Entry 8G94 (electron microscopy, 3.15 A resolution); this record covers chains A and F of the 7 polymer chains in the assembly.

Chain A:
Molecule: Sphingosine 1-phosphate receptor 1
Organism: Homo sapiens
UniProt: P21453 (S1PR1_HUMAN); residues 1-347 here = UniProt positions 1-347
Chain sequence (355 residues; numbered 1 to 355; the number before each row is that of its first residue):
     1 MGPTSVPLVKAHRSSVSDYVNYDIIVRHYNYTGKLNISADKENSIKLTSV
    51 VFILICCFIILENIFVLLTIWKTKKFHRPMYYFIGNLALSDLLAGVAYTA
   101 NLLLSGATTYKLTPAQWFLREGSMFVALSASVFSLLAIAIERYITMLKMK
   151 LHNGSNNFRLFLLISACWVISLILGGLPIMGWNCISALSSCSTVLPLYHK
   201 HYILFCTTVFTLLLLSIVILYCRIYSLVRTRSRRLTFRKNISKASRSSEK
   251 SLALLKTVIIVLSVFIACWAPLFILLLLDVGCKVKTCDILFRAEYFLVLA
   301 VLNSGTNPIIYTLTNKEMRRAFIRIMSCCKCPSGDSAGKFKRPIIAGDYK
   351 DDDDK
Disordered / not traced: 1-19, 38-45, 240-249, 326-355
Construct notes: expression tag (348-355)
From the paper describing this entry:
  - conformationally variable residues (helix shift, side-chain flip): Phe161, Cys167, Ile170, Leu174, Phe210
  - mutagenesis - V169Y, M180Y: unchanged signaling
  - contacts within the chain: Phe133-Cys167 (hydrophobic contact), Phe133-Ile170 (hydrophobic contact), Phe210-Trp269 (hydrophobic contact), Phe210-Phe273 (hydrophobic contact)

Chain F:
Molecule: Early activation antigen CD69
Organism: Homo sapiens
UniProt: Q07108 (CD69_HUMAN); residues 3-199 here = UniProt positions 3-199
Chain sequence (211 residues; numbered 1 to 211; the number before each row is that of its first residue):
     1 MASENCFVAENSSLHPESGQENDATSPHFSTRHEGSFQVPVLCAVMNVVF
    51 ITILIIALIALSVGQYNCPGQYTFSMPSDSHVSSCSEDWVGYQRKCYFIS
   101 TVKRSWTSAQNACSEHGATLAVIDSEKDMNFLKRYAGREEHWVGLKKEPG
   151 HPWKWSNGKEFNNWFNVTGSDKCVFLKNTEVSSMECEKNLYWICNKPYKG
   201 SASWSHPQFEK
Disordered / not traced: 1-39, 65-211
Construct notes: expression tag (1-2, 200-211)
Curated features (UniProtKB/Swiss-Prot):
  - glycosylation: Asn166 (N-linked (GlcNAc...) asparagine)
From the paper describing this entry:
  - mutagenesis - V48F/V49F, I56F/I59F: decreased signaling with Sphingosine 1-phosphate receptor 1 (chain A)
  - mutagenesis - V48F/V49F, I56F/I59F: decreased co-localization with Sphingosine 1-phosphate receptor 1 (chain A)

Interface between chain A and chain F:
Contacting residue pairs - 15 pairs, chain A then chain F:
  Asn157(A) with Val41(F)
  Leu160(A) with Val41(F), hydrophobic
  Phe161(A) with Val41(F), hydrophobic; Val45(F), hydrophobic; Val48(F), hydrophobic
  Ile164(A) with Val45(F), hydrophobic
  Val169(A) with Val48(F), hydrophobic; Thr52(F)
  Leu172(A) with Val49(F), hydrophobic
  Ile173(A) with Ile56(F), hydrophobic
  Ile179(A) with Ala60(F); Val63(F)
  Met180(A) with Ile56(F), hydrophobic; Ile59(F), hydrophobic
  Gly181(A) with Val63(F)
Also at the interface, not in a pair above, chain A (13 interface residues in all): Ser165, Trp168, Gly176
Also at the interface, not in a pair above, chain F (11 interface residues in all): Ala44, Ile53
The authors on this interface:
  - interface residues, chain A: Leu160(A), Phe161(A), Ile164(A), Trp168(A), Val169(A), Leu172(A), Ile173(A), Gly176(A), Ile179(A), Met180(A)
  - hot spots on chain A (mutagenesis) - V169Y, M180Y: decreased binding to Early activation antigen CD69 (chain F)
  - interface residues, chain F: Val41(F), Val45(F), Val48(F), Val49(F), Thr52(F), Ile56(F), Ile59(F), Ala60(F)
  - hot spots on chain F (mutagenesis) - V48F/V49F, I56F/I59F: decreased binding to Sphingosine 1-phosphate receptor 1 (chain A)

Overview:
Chain A and chain F form an interface of 13 and 11 residues respectively. The paper reports that V48F/V49F and
I56F/I59F of chain F reduce signaling with Sphingosine 1-phosphate receptor 1 (chain A); interface residues
Leu160(A), Phe161(A) and Val41(F) among others; 4 substitutions were tested in all.
Here chain A is Sphingosine 1-phosphate receptor 1 and chain F is Early activation antigen CD69, both from
Homo sapiens. Entry 8G94 (Structure of CD69-bound S1PR1 coupled to heterotrimeric Gi) was determined by
electron microscopy.
